1HGT - chains L and H of the 3 polymer chains in the assembly; structure by X-ray diffraction, 2.20 A resolution.

[Chain L]
Molecule: Alpha-thrombin (small subunit)
From: Homo sapiens
Notes: EC 3.4.21.5
UniProt: P00734 (THRB_HUMAN); aligned to UniProt positions 328-341 over residues 1-14 (the alignment contains insertions or deletions, so no single offset holds)
Amino-acid sequence (36 residues; each row starts with the number of its first residue; a row labelled like 14A-14M holds insertion residues (14A, then the next letters in order)):
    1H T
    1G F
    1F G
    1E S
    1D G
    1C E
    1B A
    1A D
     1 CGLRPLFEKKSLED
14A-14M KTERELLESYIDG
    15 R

[Chain H]
Molecule: Alpha-thrombin (large subunit)
From: Homo sapiens
Notes: EC 3.4.21.5
UniProt: P00734 (THRB_HUMAN); the construct lacks a stretch of the UniProt sequence and is renumbered around it, so the offset changes along the chain: 16-36 = UniProt 364-384; 37-60 = UniProt 386-409; 61-77 = UniProt 419-435; 78-97 = UniProt 437-456; 7 more segments
Amino-acid sequence (259 residues; row label = number of the first residue in the row; note: 2 numbers in that range are skipped by the numbering (no residue carries them; nothing is unmodelled there); a row labelled like 60A-60I holds insertion residues (60A, then the next letters in order)):
    16 IVEGSDAEIGMSPWQVMLFRK
   36A S
    37 PQELLCGASLISDRWVLTAAHCLL
60A-60I YPPWDKNFT
    61 ENDLLVRIGKHSRTRYE
   77A R
    78 NIEKISMLEKIYIHPRYNWR
   97A E
    98 NLDRDIALMKLKKPVAFSDYIHPVCLPDRETA
129A-129C ASL
   130 LQAGYKGRVTGWGNLKETW
148A-148F TANVGK
   150 GQPSVLQVVNLPIVERPVCKDSTRIRITDNMFCAG
  184A Y
   185 KP
186A-186D DEGK
   187 RGDACEGDSGGPFVMKSP
204A-204B FN
   205 NRWYQMGIVSWGE
   219 GCD
  221A R
   222 DGKYGFYTHVFRLKKWIQKVIDQFGE
Unresolved in the structure: 148A-148F
UniProt features mapped onto this chain:
  - region: Ala183 to Val200 (High affinity receptor-binding region which is also known as the TP508 peptide)
  - active site (Charge relay system): His57, Asp102, Ser195
  - glycosylation: Asn60G (N-linked (GlcNAc...) (complex) asparagine)
Disulfides: Cys42-Cys58, Cys168-Cys182, Cys191-Cys220

[Interface between chain L and chain H]
Disulfides between the chains: Cys1(L)-Cys122(H)
Residue-residue contacts - 87 pairs, chain L then chain H:
  Cys1(L) - Pro120(H)
  Cys1(L) - Val121(H)
  Cys1(L) - Cys122(H)  disulfide
  Cys1(L) - Arg206(H)  hydrogen bond (backbone-side chain)
  Asp1A(L) - His119(H)  hydrogen bond (backbone-side chain)
  Asp1A(L) - Arg206(H)
  Ala1B(L) - Arg206(H)  hydrogen bond (backbone-side chain)
  Glu1C(L) - Ile47(H)
  Glu1C(L) - Ser48(H)
  Glu1C(L) - Asp49(H)
  Glu1C(L) - Phe114(H)
  Glu1C(L) - Pro120(H)
  Gly1D(L) - Cys122(H)
  Gly1D(L) - Leu123(H)  hydrogen bond (backbone-backbone)
  Ser1E(L) - Cys122(H)
  Ser1E(L) - Leu123(H)  hydrogen bond (backbone-backbone)
  Ser1E(L) - Asp125(H)  hydrogen bond
  Ser1E(L) - Tyr208(H)  hydrogen bond
  Ser1E(L) - Lys235(H)
  Gly1F(L) - Lys235(H)
  Gly1F(L) - Gln239(H)
  Phe1G(L) - Leu123(H)  hydrophobic
  Phe1G(L) - Lys235(H)  hydrogen bond (backbone-side chain)
  Phe1G(L) - Gln239(H)
  Thr1H(L) - Ile47(H)  hydrogen bond (backbone-backbone)
  Thr1H(L) - Ser48(H)  hydrogen bond
  Thr1H(L) - Trp51(H)
  Thr1H(L) - Leu123(H)
  Thr1H(L) - Ile242(H)
  Gly2(L) - Trp29(H)
  Gly2(L) - Pro120(H)  hydrogen bond (backbone-backbone)
  Gly2(L) - Cys122(H)
  Gly2(L) - Arg206(H)
  Gly2(L) - Trp207(H)  hydrogen bond (backbone-backbone)
  Leu3(L) - His119(H)  hydrogen bond (backbone-side chain)
  Leu3(L) - Asn205(H)
  Leu3(L) - Arg206(H)
  Arg4(L) - Gly25(H)
  Arg4(L) - Met26(H)  hydrogen bond (side chain-backbone)
  Arg4(L) - Pro28(H)
  Arg4(L) - Trp29(H)
  Arg4(L) - Arg137(H)
  Arg4(L) - Trp207(H)
  Pro5(L) - Ser115(H)
  Pro5(L) - Asp116(H)
  Pro5(L) - His119(H)
  Leu6(L) - Ile24(H)
  Leu6(L) - Asp116(H)
  Phe7(L) - Glu23(H)
  Phe7(L) - Ile24(H)
  Phe7(L) - Gly25(H)
  Phe7(L) - Met26(H)
  Glu8(L) - Lys202(H)  salt bridge
  Glu8(L) - Asn205(H)
  Glu8(L) - Trp207(H)  hydrogen bond
  Lys9(L) - His119(H)
  Asp14(L) - Glu23(H)
  Asp14(L) - Met26(H)
  Asp14(L) - Arg137(H)  salt bridge
  Lys14A(L) - Glu23(H)  hydrogen bond (backbone-side chain)
  Thr14B(L) - Arg137(H)  hydrogen bond
  Thr14B(L) - Asn159(H)  hydrogen bond
  Glu14C(L) - Arg137(H)
  Glu14C(L) - Lys202(H)  salt bridge
  Glu14C(L) - Trp207(H)
  Glu14E(L) - Lys135(H)  salt bridge
  Glu14E(L) - Asn159(H)  hydrogen bond
  Glu14E(L) - Tyr184A(H)
  Glu14E(L) - Lys186D(H)  salt bridge
  Leu14F(L) - Lys135(H)
  Leu14F(L) - Arg137(H)
  Leu14F(L) - Asn159(H)
  Leu14F(L) - Trp207(H)  hydrophobic
  Leu14G(L) - Lys202(H)
  Leu14G(L) - Pro204(H)  hydrophobic
  Ser14I(L) - Gly133(H)
  Ser14I(L) - Tyr134(H)
  Ser14I(L) - Lys135(H)  hydrogen bond (side chain-backbone)
  Tyr14J(L) - Tyr134(H)  hydrophobic
  Tyr14J(L) - Lys135(H)  hydrogen bond (side chain-backbone)
  Tyr14J(L) - Met201(H)
  Tyr14J(L) - Lys202(H)  hydrogen bond (side chain-backbone)
  Tyr14J(L) - Pro204(H)  hydrophobic
  Ile14K(L) - Tyr134(H)
  Gly14M(L) - Pro204(H)
  Arg15(L) - Pro204(H)  hydrogen bond (backbone-backbone)
  Arg15(L) - Phe204A(H)  hydrogen bond (side chain-backbone)
Other interface residues (no listed pair), chain L (30 interface residues in all): Arg14D
Other interface residues (no listed pair), chain H (42 interface residues in all): Tyr117, Pro124, Leu129C, Gly136, Glu247

[Overview]
The interface between chain L and chain H involves 30 residues on one side and 42 on the other, with 1
disulfide bond, 24 hydrogen bonds and 5 salt bridges. Polar contacts include Glu8(L)-Lys202(H),
Glu14E(L)-Lys135(H) and Asp14(L)-Arg137(H).
Here chain L is Alpha-thrombin (small subunit) and chain H is Alpha-thrombin (large subunit), both from Homo
sapiens. Entry 1HGT (Structure of the hirugen and hirulog 1 complexes of alpha-thrombin) was determined by
X-ray diffraction (same publication as 2HGT).
